PDB entry 1EO4 | X-ray diffraction, 1.90 A resolution | chains A and B of the 4 polymer chains in the assembly

[Chain A (and B)]
Name: Type II restriction enzyme ecorv
Source organism: Escherichia coli
Notes: EC 3.1.21.4; chain B of this document is another copy of the same molecule, construct and numbering; everything in this record applies to it too
UniProtKB: P04390 (T2E5_ECOLI); residues 2-245 here correspond to UniProt positions 1-244 (UniProt number = residue number - 1)
Amino-acid sequence (245 residues; row label = number of the first residue in the row):
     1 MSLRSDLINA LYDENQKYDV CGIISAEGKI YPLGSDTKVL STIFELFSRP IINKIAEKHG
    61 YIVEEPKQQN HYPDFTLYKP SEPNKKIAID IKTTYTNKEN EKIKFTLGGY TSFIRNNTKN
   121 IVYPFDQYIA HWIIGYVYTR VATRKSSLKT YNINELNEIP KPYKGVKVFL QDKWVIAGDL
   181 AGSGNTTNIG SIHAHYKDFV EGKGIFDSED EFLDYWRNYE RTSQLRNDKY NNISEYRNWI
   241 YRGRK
Disordered / not traced: 1, 142-144, 154-155, 225 (chain B: 1, 99-101, 142-146)
Ion coordination: Mn2+ site 1 near Glu45 (its only coordinating residue here); Mn2+ site 2 near His71 (its only coordinating residue here); Mn2+ site 3: Asp74, Ile91; Mn2+ site 4 near His193 (its only coordinating residue here)

[How chain A and chain B interact]
Contacting residue pairs - 86 pairs, chain A then chain B:
  Glu14(A) - Lys29(B)  salt bridge
  Glu14(A) - Tyr31(B)  hydrogen bond
  Lys17(A) - Glu27(B)
  Tyr18(A) - Glu27(B)
  Tyr18(A) - Lys29(B)
  Tyr18(A) - Tyr31(B)
  Asp19(A) - Ser25(B)
  Asp19(A) - Ala26(B)  hydrogen bond (backbone-backbone)
  Asp19(A) - Glu27(B)  hydrogen bond (backbone-side chain)
  Val20(A) - Ile24(B)
  Val20(A) - Ser25(B)
  Cys21(A) - Ile24(B)  hydrogen bond (backbone-backbone)
  Cys21(A) - Ser25(B)
  Cys21(A) - Ala26(B)
  Gly22(A) - Ile23(B)
  Gly22(A) - Ile24(B)  hydrogen bond (backbone-backbone)
  Ile23(A) - Val20(B)  hydrophobic
  Ile23(A) - Gly22(B)
  Ile23(A) - Ile23(B)  hydrophobic
  Ile23(A) - Ile43(B)  hydrophobic
  Ile23(A) - Leu46(B)  hydrophobic
  Ile24(A) - Val20(B)
  Ile24(A) - Cys21(B)  hydrogen bond (backbone-backbone)
  Ile24(A) - Gly22(B)  hydrogen bond (backbone-backbone)
  Ile24(A) - Ile24(B)  hydrophobic
  Ile24(A) - Leu156(B)  hydrophobic
  Ser25(A) - Tyr18(B)
  Ser25(A) - Asp19(B)
  Ser25(A) - Val20(B)
  Ser25(A) - Cys21(B)
  Ala26(A) - Asp19(B)  hydrogen bond (backbone-backbone)
  Ala26(A) - Cys21(B)  hydrogen bond (backbone-side chain)
  Ala26(A) - Leu156(B)
  Ala26(A) - Asn157(B)
  Ala26(A) - Lys161(B)
  Glu27(A) - Lys17(B)
  Glu27(A) - Tyr18(B)
  Glu27(A) - Asp19(B)  hydrogen bond (side chain-backbone)
  Lys29(A) - Glu14(B)  salt bridge
  Lys29(A) - Tyr18(B)
  Ile30(A) - Ile24(B)  hydrophobic
  Tyr31(A) - Glu14(B)  hydrogen bond
  Tyr31(A) - Tyr18(B)
  Tyr31(A) - Leu46(B)
  Tyr31(A) - Phe47(B)
  Tyr31(A) - Pro50(B)  hydrophobic
  Pro32(A) - Leu46(B)
  Pro32(A) - Arg49(B)
  Leu33(A) - Leu46(B)  hydrophobic
  Leu33(A) - Arg49(B)
  Gly34(A) - Leu46(B)
  Asp36(A) - Gln69(B)
  Thr37(A) - Gln69(B)  hydrogen bond (backbone-side chain)
  Lys38(A) - Thr42(B)
  Val39(A) - Thr42(B)
  Thr42(A) - Lys38(B)
  Thr42(A) - Val39(B)
  Thr42(A) - Thr42(B)
  Ile43(A) - Ile23(B)  hydrophobic
  Leu46(A) - Ile23(B)  hydrophobic
  Leu46(A) - Tyr31(B)
  Leu46(A) - Pro32(B)
  Leu46(A) - Leu33(B)  hydrophobic
  Leu46(A) - Gly34(B)
  Phe47(A) - Ile23(B)
  Phe47(A) - Tyr31(B)
  Arg49(A) - Ser147(B)  hydrogen bond (side chain-backbone)
  Pro50(A) - Tyr31(B)  hydrophobic
  Pro50(A) - Leu148(B)
  Pro50(A) - Thr150(B)
  Asn53(A) - Leu148(B)
  Gln69(A) - Asp36(B)
  Gln69(A) - Thr37(B)  hydrogen bond (side chain-backbone)
  Gln69(A) - Tyr95(B)
  Tyr95(A) - Gln69(B)
  Ser147(A) - Arg49(B)  hydrogen bond (backbone-side chain)
  Leu148(A) - Pro50(B)
  Leu148(A) - Asn53(B)
  Thr150(A) - Pro50(B)
  Ile153(A) - Ile153(B)  hydrophobic
  Leu156(A) - Ile24(B)  hydrophobic
  Leu156(A) - Ser25(B)
  Leu156(A) - Ala26(B)
  Leu156(A) - Gly28(B)
  Asn157(A) - Ala26(B)
  Asn185(A) - Asn185(B)  hydrogen bond (backbone-side chain)
Interface residues without a listed pair, chain A (42 interface residues in all): Gly28, Tyr138, Lys149, Thr186
Interface residues without a listed pair, chain B (43 interface residues in all): Ile30, Tyr138, Lys149, Thr186

[Overview]
The interface between chain A and chain B involves 42 residues on one side and 43 on the other, with 16
hydrogen bonds and 2 salt bridges. Polar pairs include Glu14(A)-Lys29(B), Glu14(A)-Tyr31(B) and
Asp19(A)-Glu27(B). Asp74(A) and Ile91(A) coordinate Mn2+ site 3.
Chain A and chain B are both Type II restriction enzyme ecorv (Escherichia coli); the structure, Ecorv bound
to MN2+ and cognate DNA containing a 3'S substition at the cleavage site, was determined by X-ray diffraction
(same publication as 1EO3 and 1EON).
